PDB entry 8PZ6 | X-ray diffraction, 2.90 A resolution | chains A and B

# Chain A
Molecule: Vitamin D3 receptor A
From: Danio rerio
UniProtKB: Q9PTN2 (VDRA_DANRE); residues 156-453 here = UniProt positions 156-453
Amino-acid sequence (302 residues; row label = number of the first residue in the row):
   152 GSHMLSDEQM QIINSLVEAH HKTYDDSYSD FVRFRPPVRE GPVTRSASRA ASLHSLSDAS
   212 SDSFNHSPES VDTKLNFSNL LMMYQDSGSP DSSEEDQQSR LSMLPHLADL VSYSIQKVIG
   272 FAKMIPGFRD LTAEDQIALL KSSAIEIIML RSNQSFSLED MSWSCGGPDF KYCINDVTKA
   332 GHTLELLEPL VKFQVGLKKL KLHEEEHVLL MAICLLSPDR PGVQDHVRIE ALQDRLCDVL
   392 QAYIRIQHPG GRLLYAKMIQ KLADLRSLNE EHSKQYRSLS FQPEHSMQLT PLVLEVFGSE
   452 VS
Unresolved in the structure: 152-154, 191-250, 453
Sequence notes: expression tag (152-155)
Residues lining bound ligands: D-Bishomo-1a (IG5; (1R,3R)-5-[(2E)-2-[(4AR,5S,9AS)-4A-methyl-5-[(2R)-6-methyl-6-oxidanyl-heptan-2-yl]-3,4,5,6,7,8,9,9A-octahydro-2H-benzo[7]annulen-1-ylidene]ethylidene]-2-(3-oxidanylpropylidene)cyclohexane-1,3-diol): Thr174, Tyr175, Asp176, Tyr179, Phe182, Leu255, Leu258, Leu261, Val262, Tyr264, Ser265, Lys268, Ile296, Ile299, Met300, Arg302, Ser303, Ser306, Trp314, Cys316, Tyr323, Val328, Ala331, His333, Leu341, His423, Tyr427, Leu430, Leu440, Val444, Phe448
Curated features (UniProtKB/Swiss-Prot):
  - region: Lys274 to Lys292 (Interaction with coactivator LXXLL motif)
  - motif: Pro442 to Ser450 (9aaTAD)
  - binding site (calcitriol): Tyr175, Ser265, Arg302, Ser306, His333, His423

# Chain B
Molecule: Nuclear receptor coactivator 2
UniProtKB: Q15596 (NCOA2_HUMAN); residues 686-698 here = UniProt positions 686-698
Amino-acid sequence (13 residues; numbered 686 to 698; the number before each row is that of its first residue):
   686 KHKILHRLLQ DSS
Unresolved in the structure: 696-698

# How chain A and chain B interact
Contacting residue pairs (24):
  Ile270(A) with Leu690(B), hydrophobic; Leu693(B), hydrophobic; Leu694(B), hydrophobic
  Lys274(A) with Leu693(B), hydrogen bond (side chain-backbone); Leu694(B); Gln695(B), hydrogen bond
  Arg280(A) with Leu694(B), hydrogen bond (side chain-backbone); Gln695(B), hydrogen bond
  Gln287(A) with Leu694(B)
  Ile288(A) with His687(B); Leu690(B), hydrophobic; His691(B); Leu694(B), hydrophobic
  Leu291(A) with Leu694(B), hydrophobic
  Lys292(A) with His687(B), hydrogen bond
  Pro442(A) with Ile689(B), hydrophobic
  Leu443(A) with Ile689(B), hydrophobic
  Glu446(A) with His687(B); Lys688(B); Ile689(B), hydrogen bond (side chain-backbone); Leu690(B), hydrogen bond (side chain-backbone)
  Val447(A) with Leu690(B), hydrophobic
  Glu451(A) with Lys686(B); His687(B), salt bridge
Interface residues without a listed pair, chain A (15 interface residues in all): Phe279, Glu285, Val452

# In short
Chain A and chain B form an interface of 15 and 9 residues respectively, with 7 hydrogen bonds and 1 salt
bridge. Polar contacts include Glu451(A)-His687(B), Lys274(A)-Leu693(B) and Lys274(A)-Gln695(B). Bound to
chain A: D-Bishomo-1a. From UniProt: 6 calcitriol-binding residues on chain A.
Chain A is Vitamin D3 receptor A (Danio rerio) and chain B is Nuclear receptor coactivator 2; the structure,
crystal structure of VDR in complex with D-Bishomo-1a,25-dihydroxyvitamin D3 analog 56, was determined by
X-ray diffraction (same publication as 8PZ8, 8PZB, 8PZ7 and 8PZ9).
